Entry 6X67 (electron microscopy, 3.47 A resolution); this record covers chains C and D of the 8 polymer chains in the assembly.

# Chain C (and D)
Molecule: Transposase
From: Trichoplusia ni
Notes: chain D of this document is another copy of the same molecule, construct and numbering; everything in this record applies to it too
UniProt: Q283G1 (Q283G1_TRINI); residues 1-594 here = UniProt positions 1-594
Amino-acid sequence (594 residues; numbered 1 to 594; the number before each row is that of its first residue):
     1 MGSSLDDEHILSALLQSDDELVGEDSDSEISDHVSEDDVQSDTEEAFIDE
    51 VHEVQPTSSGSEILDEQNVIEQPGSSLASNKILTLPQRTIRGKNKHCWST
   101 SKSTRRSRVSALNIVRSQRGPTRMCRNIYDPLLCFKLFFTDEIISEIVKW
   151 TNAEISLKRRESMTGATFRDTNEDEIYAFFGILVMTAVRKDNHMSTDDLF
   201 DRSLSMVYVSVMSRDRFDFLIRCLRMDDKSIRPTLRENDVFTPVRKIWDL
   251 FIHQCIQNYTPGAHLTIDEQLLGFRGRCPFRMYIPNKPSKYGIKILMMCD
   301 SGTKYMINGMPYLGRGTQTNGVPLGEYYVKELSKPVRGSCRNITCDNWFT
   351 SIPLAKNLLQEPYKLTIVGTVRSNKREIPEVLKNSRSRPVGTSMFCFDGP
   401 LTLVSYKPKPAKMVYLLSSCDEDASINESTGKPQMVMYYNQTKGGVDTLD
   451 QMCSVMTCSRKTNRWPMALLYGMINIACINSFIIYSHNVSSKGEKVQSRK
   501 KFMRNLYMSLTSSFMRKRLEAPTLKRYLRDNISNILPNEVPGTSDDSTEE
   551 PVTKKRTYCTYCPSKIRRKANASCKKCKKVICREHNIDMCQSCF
Unresolved in the structure: 1-116
Construct notes: variant K500 (Glu in Q283G1)
Ion coordination: Ca2+ site 1: D197, D218; Ca2+ site 2: D268, D346 (shared with 1 residue of chain K); Zn2+ site 1: C559, C562, C582, H585; Zn2+ site 2: C574, C577, C590, C593
What the authors report for this chain:
  - catalytic residues: D268, D346, D447
  - Ca2+ coordination: D197, D218, D268, D346
  - binding site for the 47-nt DNA strand: R372
  - binding site for the 47-nt DNA strand: R376
  - mutagenesis - R372A/K375A: decreased catalytic activity on flanking target DNA (citing earlier work)

# Interface between chain C and chain D
Residue-residue contacts (28):
  R189(C) - R189(D)
  R189(C) - M194(D)
  R189(C) - L204(D)
  K190(C) - K190(D)
  K190(C) - H193(D)
  K190(C) - M194(D)
  D191(C) - R189(D)  salt bridge
  H193(C) - K190(D)
  M194(C) - R189(D)
  D201(C) - R504(D)  salt bridge
  L204(C) - R189(D)
  L204(C) - L204(D)
  L204(C) - S205(D)  hydrogen bond (backbone-side chain)
  L204(C) - R504(D)
  S205(C) - L204(D)  hydrogen bond (side chain-backbone)
  V207(C) - S203(D)
  V207(C) - L204(D)  hydrophobic
  K500(C) - D198(D)  salt bridge
  R504(C) - D201(D)  salt bridge
  K576(C) - F594(D)  hydrogen bond (side chain-backbone)
  R583(C) - D588(D)  salt bridge
  I587(C) - R583(D)
  I587(C) - I587(D)  hydrophobic
  D588(C) - I587(D)
  D588(C) - D588(D)  hydrogen bond (side chain-backbone)
  D588(C) - M589(D)  hydrogen bond (side chain-backbone)
  M589(C) - M589(D)  hydrophobic
  F594(C) - K576(D)  hydrogen bond (backbone-side chain)
Interface residues without a listed pair, chain C (23 interface residues in all): M185, V188, S203, K290, H585, N586
Interface residues without a listed pair, chain D (22 interface residues in all): V188, M206, V207, N286, P541, K575

# In short
23 residues of chain C face 22 of chain D across their interface, with 6 hydrogen bonds and 5 salt bridges.
Polar pairs include D191(C)-R189(D), D201(C)-R504(D) and K500(C)-D198(D). The paper reports catalytic residues
D268(C), D346(C) and D447(C); R372A/K375A of chain C reduce catalytic activity on flanking target DNA.
Chain C and chain D are both Transposase (Trichoplusia ni); the structure, Cryo-EM structure of piggyBac
transposase strand transfer complex (STC), was determined by electron microscopy, deposited together with
6X68.
